Entry 7O85 (electron microscopy, 3.30 A resolution); this record covers chains A and C of the 21 polymer chains in the assembly.

Chain A:
Protein: Protective antigen PA-63
From: Bacillus anthracis
Reference sequence: P13423 (PAG_BACAN); residues 174-614 here correspond to UniProt positions 203-643 (UniProt number = residue number + 29)
Chain sequence (441 residues; each row starts with the number of its first residue):
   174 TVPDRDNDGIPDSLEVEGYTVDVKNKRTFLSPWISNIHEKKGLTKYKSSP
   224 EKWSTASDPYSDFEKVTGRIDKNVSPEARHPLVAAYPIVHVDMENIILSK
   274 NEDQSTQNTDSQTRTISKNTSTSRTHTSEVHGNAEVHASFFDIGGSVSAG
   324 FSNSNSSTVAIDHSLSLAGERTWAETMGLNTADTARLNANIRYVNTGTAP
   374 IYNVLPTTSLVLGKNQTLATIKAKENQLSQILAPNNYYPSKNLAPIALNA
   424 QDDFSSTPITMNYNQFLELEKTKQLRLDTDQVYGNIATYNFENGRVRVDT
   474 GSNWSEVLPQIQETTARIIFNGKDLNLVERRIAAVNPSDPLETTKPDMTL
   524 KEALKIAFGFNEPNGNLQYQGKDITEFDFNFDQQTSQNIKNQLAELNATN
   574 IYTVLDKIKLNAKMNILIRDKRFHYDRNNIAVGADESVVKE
Disordered / not traced: 265-293, 334-364, 382-400, 418-447
Metal / ion sites: Ca2+ site 1: D177, D179, D181, I183, D185, E188; Ca2+ site 2: D179, D181, E188, S222, K225, D235
UniProt features mapped onto this chain:
  - region: F202 to I210 (Alpha-clamp)
  - binding site (Ca(2+)): D177, D179, D181, I183, E188, S222, K225, D235
  - site: R178 (Alpha-clamp), L187 (Alpha-clamp), F236 (Alpha-clamp), F314, D315 (Cleavage), F427 (Phi-clamp), F464 (Alpha-clamp)
What the authors report for this chain:
  - contacts within the chain: F313-Y575 (pi stacking), F552-Y575 (pi stacking)
  - conformationally variable residues (loop rearrangement, side-chain flip): S301 to G323, F552, Y575

Chain C:
Protein: Fab
From: Mus musculus
Notes: antibody fragment or engineered binder
Chain sequence (113 residues; each row starts with the number of its first residue):
     1 AAAAAAAAAAAAAAAAAAAAAAKASGYIFTNYNMHWVAAAAAAAAEWIGA
    51 IYPRTGDTSYNQKFKGKATLTADKSSSTAYAAAAAAAAAAAAAAACARDG
   101 FAYWAAAAAAAAA

How chain A and chain C interact:
Residue-residue contacts (21):
  H310(A) - D57(C)  salt bridge
  F313(A) - Y52(C)  hydrophobic
  F313(A) - D57(C)
  F314(A) - N33(C)
  F314(A) - A50(C)  hydrophobic
  F314(A) - D57(C)
  F314(A) - T58(C)
  F314(A) - S59(C)
  N539(A) - R54(C)
  D546(A) - R54(C)  salt bridge
  T548(A) - Y52(C)
  T548(A) - T55(C)
  N570(A) - D99(C)
  A571(A) - D99(C)
  T572(A) - H35(C)
  T572(A) - D99(C)  hydrogen bond
  N573(A) - Y52(C)
  N573(A) - D99(C)  hydrogen bond (backbone-side chain)
  T576(A) - N31(C)  hydrogen bond (side chain-backbone)
  T576(A) - Y52(C)
  K594(A) - D57(C)  salt bridge
Other interface residues (no listed pair), chain A (13 interface residues in all): I547
Other interface residues (no listed pair), chain C (13 interface residues in all): I51, G100
From the paper, about this interface:
  - epitope / paratope residues, chain A: F313(A), F314(A)
  - epitope / paratope residues, chain C: I51(C)

In short:
The chain A/chain C interface involves 13 residues from each chain; the contacts include 3 hydrogen bonds and
3 salt bridges. Polar pairs include H310(A)-D57(C), D546(A)-R54(C) and K594(A)-D57(C). From UniProt: 8
Ca2+-binding residues on chain A. From the paper: epitope/paratope residues F313(A), F314(A) and I51(C);
conformational variability at S301(A), F552(A) and Y575(A).
Here chain A is Protective antigen PA-63 (Bacillus anthracis) and chain C is Fab (Mus musculus). Entry 7O85
(Anthrax toxin prepore in complex with the neutralizing Fab cAb29) was determined by electron microscopy.
